Entry 2GPO (X-ray diffraction, 1.95 A resolution); this record covers chains A and C.

Chain A:
Name: Estrogen-related receptor gamma
Source organism: Homo sapiens
Notes: fragment: Ligand Binding Domain (Residues 229-458)
Reference sequence: P62508 (ERR3_HUMAN); residue numbers follow UniProt; this construct covers 229-458
Sequence (230 residues; numbered 229 to 458; the number before each row is that of its first residue):
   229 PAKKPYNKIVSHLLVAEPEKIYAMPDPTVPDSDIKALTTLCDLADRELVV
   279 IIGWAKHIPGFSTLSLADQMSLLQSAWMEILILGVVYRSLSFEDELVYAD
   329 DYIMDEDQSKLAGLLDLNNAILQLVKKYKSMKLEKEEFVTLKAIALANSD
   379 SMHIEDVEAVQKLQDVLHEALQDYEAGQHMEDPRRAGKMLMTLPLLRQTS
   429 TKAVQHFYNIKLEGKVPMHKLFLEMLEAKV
Unresolved in the structure: 229-234

Chain C:
Name: Nuclear receptor-interacting protein 1
Notes: fragment: LXXLL Motif (Residues 366-390)
Reference sequence: P48552 (NRIP1_HUMAN); numbering as in UniProt (aligned over 366-390)
Sequence (25 residues; row label = number of the first residue in the row):
   366 LERNNIKQAANNSLLLHLLKSQTIP
Unresolved in the structure: 366-377, 388-390
Curated features (UniProtKB/Swiss-Prot):
  - motif: Leu380 to Leu384 (LXXLL motif 5)
  - modified residue: Ser378 (Phosphoserine)
  - cross-link: Lys372 (Glycyl lysine isopeptide (Lys-Gly) (interchain with G-Cter in SUMO2))

Interface between chain A and chain C:
Residue-residue contacts - 22 pairs, chain A then chain C:
  Ile280(A) - Leu380(C)  hydrophobic
  Ile280(A) - Leu383(C)  hydrophobic
  Ile280(A) - Leu384(C)  hydrophobic
  Lys284(A) - Leu383(C)  hydrogen bond (side chain-backbone)
  Lys284(A) - Leu384(C)  hydrogen bond (side chain-backbone)
  Lys284(A) - Ser386(C)  hydrogen bond (side chain-backbone)
  Leu294(A) - Leu381(C)  hydrophobic
  Leu294(A) - Lys385(C)
  Gln297(A) - Leu384(C)
  Met298(A) - Leu380(C)  hydrophobic
  Met298(A) - Leu381(C)  hydrophobic
  Met298(A) - Leu384(C)  hydrophobic
  Leu301(A) - Leu380(C)  hydrophobic
  Leu301(A) - Leu384(C)  hydrophobic
  Gln302(A) - Leu380(C)
  Lys448(A) - Leu379(C)
  Leu449(A) - Leu379(C)
  Leu449(A) - Leu383(C)  hydrophobic
  Glu452(A) - Ser378(C)  hydrogen bond (side chain-backbone)
  Glu452(A) - Leu379(C)  hydrogen bond (side chain-backbone)
  Glu452(A) - Leu380(C)  hydrogen bond (side chain-backbone)
  Met453(A) - Leu380(C)  hydrophobic
Also at the interface, not in a pair above, chain A (13 interface residues in all): Val277, Phe289

Overview:
The interface between chain A and chain C involves 13 residues on one side and 8 on the other, with 6 hydrogen
bonds. Polar pairs include Lys284(A)-Leu383(C), Lys284(A)-Leu384(C) and Lys284(A)-Ser386(C).
Chain A is Estrogen-related receptor gamma (Homo sapiens) and chain C is Nuclear receptor-interacting protein
1; the structure, Estrogen Related Receptor-gamma ligand binding domain complexed with a synthetic peptide
from RIP140, was determined by X-ray diffraction, deposited together with 2GP7, 2GPP, 2GPU and 2GPV.
